Entry 6NE0 (electron microscopy, 3.40 A resolution); this record covers chains E and N of the 12 polymer chains in the assembly.

Chain E:
Protein: CRISPR-associated protein Csy3
Organism: Pseudomonas aeruginosa UCBPP-PA14
Reference sequence: Q02MM1 (CSY3_PSEAB); residues 20-361 here correspond to UniProt positions 1-342 (UniProt number = residue number - 19)
Chain sequence (342 residues; numbered 20 to 361; the number before each row is that of its first residue):
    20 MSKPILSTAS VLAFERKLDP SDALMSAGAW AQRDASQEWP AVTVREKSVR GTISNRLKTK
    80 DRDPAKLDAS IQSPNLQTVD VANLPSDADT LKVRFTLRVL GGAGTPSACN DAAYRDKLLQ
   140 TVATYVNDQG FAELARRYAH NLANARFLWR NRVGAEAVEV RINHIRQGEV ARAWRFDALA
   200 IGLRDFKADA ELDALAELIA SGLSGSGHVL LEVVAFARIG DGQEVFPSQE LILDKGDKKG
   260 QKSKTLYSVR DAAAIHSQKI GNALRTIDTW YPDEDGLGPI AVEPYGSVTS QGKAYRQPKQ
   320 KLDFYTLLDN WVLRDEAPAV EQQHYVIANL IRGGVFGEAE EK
Unresolved in the structure: 20-23, 358-361

Chain N:
Molecule: CRISPR target DNA
Sequence (44 nucleotides; row label = number of the first residue in the row):
     1 CAGGTAGACG CGGACATCAA GCCCGCCGTG AAGGTGCAGC TTCT

Interface between chain E and chain N:
Contacting residue pairs (23; chain E residue first):
  Ser29(E) with DC18(N), sugar contact; DA19(N), sugar contact
  Val30(E) with DC18(N), base contact; DA19(N), sugar contact
  Thr71(E) with DG10(N), base contact
  Asn74(E) with DG10(N), sugar contact; DC11(N), hydrogen bond to the sugar
  Ser92(E) with DA8(N), sugar contact
  Pro93(E) with DA8(N), sugar contact
  Asn94(E) with DC9(N), sugar contact; DG10(N), base contact
  Leu95(E) with DA8(N), base contact; DC9(N), base contact
  Gln96(E) with DC9(N), phosphate contact; DG10(N), hydrogen bond to the base
  Asn129(E) with DA19(N), sugar contact
  Leu252(E) with DC15(N), base contact
  Lys258(E) with DG10(N), salt bridge to the phosphate
  Gly259(E) with DC9(N), sugar contact
  Val354(E) with DT17(N), base contact; DC18(N), base contact
  Glu357(E) with DC18(N), sugar contact; DA19(N), phosphate contact
Also at the interface, not in a pair above, chain E (17 interface residues in all): Ser73, Val98

Summary:
17 residues of chain E and 8 residues of chain N are in contact, with 2 hydrogen bonds and 1 salt bridge.
Polar contacts include Gln96(E)-DG10(N), Asn74(E)-DC11(N) and Lys258(E)-DG10(N).
Here chain E is CRISPR-associated protein Csy3 (Pseudomonas aeruginosa UCBPP-PA14) and chain N is CRISPR
target DNA. Entry 6NE0 (Structure of double-stranded target DNA engaged Csy complex from Pseudomonas
aeruginosa (PA-14)) was determined by electron microscopy.
